PDB entry 5XON | electron microscopy, 3.83 A resolution | chains A and P of the 18 polymer chains in the assembly

== Chain A ==
Protein: DNA-directed RNA polymerase subunit
Organism: Komagataella phaffii (strain GS115 / ATCC 20864)
Notes: EC 2.7.7.6
UniProt: C4R4Y0 (C4R4Y0_KOMPG); numbering as in UniProt (aligned over 1-1743)
Chain sequence (1743 residues; each row starts with the number of its first residue):
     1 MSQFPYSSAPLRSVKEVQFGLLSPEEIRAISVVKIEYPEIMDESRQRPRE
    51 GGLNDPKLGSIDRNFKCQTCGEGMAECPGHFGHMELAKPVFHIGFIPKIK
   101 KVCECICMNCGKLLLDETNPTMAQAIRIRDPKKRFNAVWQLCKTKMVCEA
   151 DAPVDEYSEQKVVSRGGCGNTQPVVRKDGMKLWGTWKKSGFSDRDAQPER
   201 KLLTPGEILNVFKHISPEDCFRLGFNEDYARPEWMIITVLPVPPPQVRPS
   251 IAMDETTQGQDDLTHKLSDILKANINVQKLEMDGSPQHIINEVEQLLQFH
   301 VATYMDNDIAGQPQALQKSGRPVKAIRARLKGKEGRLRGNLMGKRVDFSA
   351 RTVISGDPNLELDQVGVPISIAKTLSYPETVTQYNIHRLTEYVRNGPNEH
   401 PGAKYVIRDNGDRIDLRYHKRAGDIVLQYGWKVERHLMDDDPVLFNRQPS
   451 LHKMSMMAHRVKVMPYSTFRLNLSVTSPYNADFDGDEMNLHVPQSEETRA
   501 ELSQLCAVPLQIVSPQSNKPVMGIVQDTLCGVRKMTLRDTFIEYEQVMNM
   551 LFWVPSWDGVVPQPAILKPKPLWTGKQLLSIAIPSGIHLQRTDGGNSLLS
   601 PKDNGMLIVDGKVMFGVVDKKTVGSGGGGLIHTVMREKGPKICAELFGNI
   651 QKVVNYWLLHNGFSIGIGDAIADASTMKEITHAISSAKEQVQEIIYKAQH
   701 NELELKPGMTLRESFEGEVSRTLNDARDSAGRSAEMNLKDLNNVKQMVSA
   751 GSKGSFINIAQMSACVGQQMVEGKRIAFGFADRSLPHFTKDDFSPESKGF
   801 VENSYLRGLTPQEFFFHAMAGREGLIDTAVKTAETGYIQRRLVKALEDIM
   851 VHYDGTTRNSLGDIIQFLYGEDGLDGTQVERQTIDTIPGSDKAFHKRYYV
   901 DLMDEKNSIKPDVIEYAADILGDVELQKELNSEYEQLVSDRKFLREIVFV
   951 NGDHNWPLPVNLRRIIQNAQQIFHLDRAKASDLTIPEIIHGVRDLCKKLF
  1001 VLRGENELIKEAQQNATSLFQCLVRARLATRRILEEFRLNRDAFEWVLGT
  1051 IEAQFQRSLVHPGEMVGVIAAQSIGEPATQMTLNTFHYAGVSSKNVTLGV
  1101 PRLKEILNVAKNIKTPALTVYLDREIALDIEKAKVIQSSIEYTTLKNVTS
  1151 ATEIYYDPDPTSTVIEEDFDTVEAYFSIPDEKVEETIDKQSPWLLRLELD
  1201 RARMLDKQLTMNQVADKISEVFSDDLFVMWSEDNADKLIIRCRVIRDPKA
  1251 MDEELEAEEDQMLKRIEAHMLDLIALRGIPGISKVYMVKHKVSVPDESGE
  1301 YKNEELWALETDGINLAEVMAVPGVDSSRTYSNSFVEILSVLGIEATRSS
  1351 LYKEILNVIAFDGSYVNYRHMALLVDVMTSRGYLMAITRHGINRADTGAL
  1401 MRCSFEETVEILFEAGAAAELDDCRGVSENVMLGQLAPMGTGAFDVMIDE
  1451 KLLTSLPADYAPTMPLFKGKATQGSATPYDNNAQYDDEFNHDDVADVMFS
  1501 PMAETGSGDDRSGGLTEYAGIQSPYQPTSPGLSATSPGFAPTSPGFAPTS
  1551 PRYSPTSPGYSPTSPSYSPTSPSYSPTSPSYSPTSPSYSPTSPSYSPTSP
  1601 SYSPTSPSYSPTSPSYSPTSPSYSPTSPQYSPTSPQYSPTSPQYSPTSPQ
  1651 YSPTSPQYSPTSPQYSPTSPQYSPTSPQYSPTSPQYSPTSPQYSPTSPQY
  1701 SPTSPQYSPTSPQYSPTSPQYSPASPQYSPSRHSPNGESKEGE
Unresolved in the structure: 1, 154-160, 190-193, 1178-1189, 1246-1257, 1464-1743
Metal / ion sites: Zn2+ site 1: Cys67, Cys70, Cys77, His80; Zn2+ site 2: Cys107, Cys110, Cys148, Cys168; Mg2+: Asp482, Asp484, Asp486 (shared with U10(P) of chain P)

== Chain P ==
Molecule: 30-nt RNA strand
Sequence (30 nucleotides; each row starts with the number of its first residue; numbers below 1 keep their minus sign (A-19 is residue -19)):
   -19 AUCUUGAAUCUAUUUCUUUUAUCGAGAGGU
Unresolved in the structure: -19 to -6
Metal / ion sites: Mg2+: U10 (shared with Asp482(A), Asp484(A), Asp486(A) of chain A)

== How chain A and chain P interact ==
Residue-residue contacts - 9 pairs, chain A then chain P:
  Ile251(A) with A1(P), base contact
  Ala252(A) with A1(P), base contact
  Met253(A) with A1(P), base contact
  Asp415(A) with U-3(P), phosphate contact
  Tyr418(A) with C-4(P), phosphate contact; U-2(P), hydrogen bond to the base
  His419(A) with C-4(P), hydrogen bond to the phosphate
  Arg447(A) with U10(P), sugar contact
  Asp486(A) with U10(P), hydrogen bond to the sugar
Interface residues without a listed pair, chain A (13 interface residues in all): Arg321, Arg351, Tyr405, Asp482, Asp484
Interface residues without a listed pair, chain P (9 interface residues in all): U-5, U2, C3, G9

== Overview ==
13 residues of chain A face 9 of chain P across their interface, with 3 hydrogen bonds. Polar contacts include
Tyr418(A)-U-2(P), Asp486(A)-U10(P) and His419(A)-C-4(P). Cys67(A), Cys70(A), Cys77(A) and His80(A) coordinate
Zn2+ site 1. The Zn2+ site 2 is built by Cys107(A), Cys110(A), Cys148(A) and Cys168(A).
Chain A is DNA-directed RNA polymerase subunit (Komagataella phaffii (strain GS115 / ATCC 20864)) and chain P
is a 30-nt RNA strand; the structure, RNA Polymerase II elongation complex bound with Spt4/5 and TFIIS, was
determined by electron microscopy, deposited together with 5XOG.
